Entry 4FS8 (X-ray diffraction, 1.78 A resolution); this record covers chain A.

Chain A:
Molecule: Arsenic methyltransferase
Organism: Cyanidioschyzon sp. 5508
UniProtKB: C0JV69 (C0JV69_9RHOD); residues 1-370 here = UniProt positions 1-370
Sequence (383 residues; numbered 1 to 383; the number before each row is that of its first residue):
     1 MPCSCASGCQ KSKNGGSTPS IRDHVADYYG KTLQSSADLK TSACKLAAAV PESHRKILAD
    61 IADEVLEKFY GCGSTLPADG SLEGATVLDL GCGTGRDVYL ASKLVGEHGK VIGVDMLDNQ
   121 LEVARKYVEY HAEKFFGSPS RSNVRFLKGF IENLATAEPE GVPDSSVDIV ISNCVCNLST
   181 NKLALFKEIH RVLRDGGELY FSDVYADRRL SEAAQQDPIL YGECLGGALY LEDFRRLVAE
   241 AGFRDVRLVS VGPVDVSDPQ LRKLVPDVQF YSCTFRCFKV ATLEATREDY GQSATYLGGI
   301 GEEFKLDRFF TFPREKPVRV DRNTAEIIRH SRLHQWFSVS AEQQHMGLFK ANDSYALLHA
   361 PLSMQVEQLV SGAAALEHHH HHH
Unresolved in the structure: 1-49, 373-383
Sequence notes: expression tag (371-383)
Bound ions: Ca2+ near Gly91 (its only coordinating residue here)

Overview:
Chain A is Arsenic methyltransferase (Cyanidioschyzon sp. 5508); the structure, The structure of an As(III)
S-adenosylmethionine methyltransferase: insights into the mechanism of arsenic biotransformation, was
determined by X-ray diffraction (same publication as 4FR0 and 4FSD).
